PDB entry 9BLY | electron microscopy, 3.50 A resolution | chains A and F of the 12 polymer chains in the assembly

== Chain A ==
Protein: Cytoplasmic dynein 1 heavy chain 1
Source organism: Homo sapiens
UniProt: Q14204 (DYHC1_HUMAN); residue numbers follow UniProt; this construct covers 1-4646
Amino-acid sequence (4646 residues; each row starts with the number of its first residue):
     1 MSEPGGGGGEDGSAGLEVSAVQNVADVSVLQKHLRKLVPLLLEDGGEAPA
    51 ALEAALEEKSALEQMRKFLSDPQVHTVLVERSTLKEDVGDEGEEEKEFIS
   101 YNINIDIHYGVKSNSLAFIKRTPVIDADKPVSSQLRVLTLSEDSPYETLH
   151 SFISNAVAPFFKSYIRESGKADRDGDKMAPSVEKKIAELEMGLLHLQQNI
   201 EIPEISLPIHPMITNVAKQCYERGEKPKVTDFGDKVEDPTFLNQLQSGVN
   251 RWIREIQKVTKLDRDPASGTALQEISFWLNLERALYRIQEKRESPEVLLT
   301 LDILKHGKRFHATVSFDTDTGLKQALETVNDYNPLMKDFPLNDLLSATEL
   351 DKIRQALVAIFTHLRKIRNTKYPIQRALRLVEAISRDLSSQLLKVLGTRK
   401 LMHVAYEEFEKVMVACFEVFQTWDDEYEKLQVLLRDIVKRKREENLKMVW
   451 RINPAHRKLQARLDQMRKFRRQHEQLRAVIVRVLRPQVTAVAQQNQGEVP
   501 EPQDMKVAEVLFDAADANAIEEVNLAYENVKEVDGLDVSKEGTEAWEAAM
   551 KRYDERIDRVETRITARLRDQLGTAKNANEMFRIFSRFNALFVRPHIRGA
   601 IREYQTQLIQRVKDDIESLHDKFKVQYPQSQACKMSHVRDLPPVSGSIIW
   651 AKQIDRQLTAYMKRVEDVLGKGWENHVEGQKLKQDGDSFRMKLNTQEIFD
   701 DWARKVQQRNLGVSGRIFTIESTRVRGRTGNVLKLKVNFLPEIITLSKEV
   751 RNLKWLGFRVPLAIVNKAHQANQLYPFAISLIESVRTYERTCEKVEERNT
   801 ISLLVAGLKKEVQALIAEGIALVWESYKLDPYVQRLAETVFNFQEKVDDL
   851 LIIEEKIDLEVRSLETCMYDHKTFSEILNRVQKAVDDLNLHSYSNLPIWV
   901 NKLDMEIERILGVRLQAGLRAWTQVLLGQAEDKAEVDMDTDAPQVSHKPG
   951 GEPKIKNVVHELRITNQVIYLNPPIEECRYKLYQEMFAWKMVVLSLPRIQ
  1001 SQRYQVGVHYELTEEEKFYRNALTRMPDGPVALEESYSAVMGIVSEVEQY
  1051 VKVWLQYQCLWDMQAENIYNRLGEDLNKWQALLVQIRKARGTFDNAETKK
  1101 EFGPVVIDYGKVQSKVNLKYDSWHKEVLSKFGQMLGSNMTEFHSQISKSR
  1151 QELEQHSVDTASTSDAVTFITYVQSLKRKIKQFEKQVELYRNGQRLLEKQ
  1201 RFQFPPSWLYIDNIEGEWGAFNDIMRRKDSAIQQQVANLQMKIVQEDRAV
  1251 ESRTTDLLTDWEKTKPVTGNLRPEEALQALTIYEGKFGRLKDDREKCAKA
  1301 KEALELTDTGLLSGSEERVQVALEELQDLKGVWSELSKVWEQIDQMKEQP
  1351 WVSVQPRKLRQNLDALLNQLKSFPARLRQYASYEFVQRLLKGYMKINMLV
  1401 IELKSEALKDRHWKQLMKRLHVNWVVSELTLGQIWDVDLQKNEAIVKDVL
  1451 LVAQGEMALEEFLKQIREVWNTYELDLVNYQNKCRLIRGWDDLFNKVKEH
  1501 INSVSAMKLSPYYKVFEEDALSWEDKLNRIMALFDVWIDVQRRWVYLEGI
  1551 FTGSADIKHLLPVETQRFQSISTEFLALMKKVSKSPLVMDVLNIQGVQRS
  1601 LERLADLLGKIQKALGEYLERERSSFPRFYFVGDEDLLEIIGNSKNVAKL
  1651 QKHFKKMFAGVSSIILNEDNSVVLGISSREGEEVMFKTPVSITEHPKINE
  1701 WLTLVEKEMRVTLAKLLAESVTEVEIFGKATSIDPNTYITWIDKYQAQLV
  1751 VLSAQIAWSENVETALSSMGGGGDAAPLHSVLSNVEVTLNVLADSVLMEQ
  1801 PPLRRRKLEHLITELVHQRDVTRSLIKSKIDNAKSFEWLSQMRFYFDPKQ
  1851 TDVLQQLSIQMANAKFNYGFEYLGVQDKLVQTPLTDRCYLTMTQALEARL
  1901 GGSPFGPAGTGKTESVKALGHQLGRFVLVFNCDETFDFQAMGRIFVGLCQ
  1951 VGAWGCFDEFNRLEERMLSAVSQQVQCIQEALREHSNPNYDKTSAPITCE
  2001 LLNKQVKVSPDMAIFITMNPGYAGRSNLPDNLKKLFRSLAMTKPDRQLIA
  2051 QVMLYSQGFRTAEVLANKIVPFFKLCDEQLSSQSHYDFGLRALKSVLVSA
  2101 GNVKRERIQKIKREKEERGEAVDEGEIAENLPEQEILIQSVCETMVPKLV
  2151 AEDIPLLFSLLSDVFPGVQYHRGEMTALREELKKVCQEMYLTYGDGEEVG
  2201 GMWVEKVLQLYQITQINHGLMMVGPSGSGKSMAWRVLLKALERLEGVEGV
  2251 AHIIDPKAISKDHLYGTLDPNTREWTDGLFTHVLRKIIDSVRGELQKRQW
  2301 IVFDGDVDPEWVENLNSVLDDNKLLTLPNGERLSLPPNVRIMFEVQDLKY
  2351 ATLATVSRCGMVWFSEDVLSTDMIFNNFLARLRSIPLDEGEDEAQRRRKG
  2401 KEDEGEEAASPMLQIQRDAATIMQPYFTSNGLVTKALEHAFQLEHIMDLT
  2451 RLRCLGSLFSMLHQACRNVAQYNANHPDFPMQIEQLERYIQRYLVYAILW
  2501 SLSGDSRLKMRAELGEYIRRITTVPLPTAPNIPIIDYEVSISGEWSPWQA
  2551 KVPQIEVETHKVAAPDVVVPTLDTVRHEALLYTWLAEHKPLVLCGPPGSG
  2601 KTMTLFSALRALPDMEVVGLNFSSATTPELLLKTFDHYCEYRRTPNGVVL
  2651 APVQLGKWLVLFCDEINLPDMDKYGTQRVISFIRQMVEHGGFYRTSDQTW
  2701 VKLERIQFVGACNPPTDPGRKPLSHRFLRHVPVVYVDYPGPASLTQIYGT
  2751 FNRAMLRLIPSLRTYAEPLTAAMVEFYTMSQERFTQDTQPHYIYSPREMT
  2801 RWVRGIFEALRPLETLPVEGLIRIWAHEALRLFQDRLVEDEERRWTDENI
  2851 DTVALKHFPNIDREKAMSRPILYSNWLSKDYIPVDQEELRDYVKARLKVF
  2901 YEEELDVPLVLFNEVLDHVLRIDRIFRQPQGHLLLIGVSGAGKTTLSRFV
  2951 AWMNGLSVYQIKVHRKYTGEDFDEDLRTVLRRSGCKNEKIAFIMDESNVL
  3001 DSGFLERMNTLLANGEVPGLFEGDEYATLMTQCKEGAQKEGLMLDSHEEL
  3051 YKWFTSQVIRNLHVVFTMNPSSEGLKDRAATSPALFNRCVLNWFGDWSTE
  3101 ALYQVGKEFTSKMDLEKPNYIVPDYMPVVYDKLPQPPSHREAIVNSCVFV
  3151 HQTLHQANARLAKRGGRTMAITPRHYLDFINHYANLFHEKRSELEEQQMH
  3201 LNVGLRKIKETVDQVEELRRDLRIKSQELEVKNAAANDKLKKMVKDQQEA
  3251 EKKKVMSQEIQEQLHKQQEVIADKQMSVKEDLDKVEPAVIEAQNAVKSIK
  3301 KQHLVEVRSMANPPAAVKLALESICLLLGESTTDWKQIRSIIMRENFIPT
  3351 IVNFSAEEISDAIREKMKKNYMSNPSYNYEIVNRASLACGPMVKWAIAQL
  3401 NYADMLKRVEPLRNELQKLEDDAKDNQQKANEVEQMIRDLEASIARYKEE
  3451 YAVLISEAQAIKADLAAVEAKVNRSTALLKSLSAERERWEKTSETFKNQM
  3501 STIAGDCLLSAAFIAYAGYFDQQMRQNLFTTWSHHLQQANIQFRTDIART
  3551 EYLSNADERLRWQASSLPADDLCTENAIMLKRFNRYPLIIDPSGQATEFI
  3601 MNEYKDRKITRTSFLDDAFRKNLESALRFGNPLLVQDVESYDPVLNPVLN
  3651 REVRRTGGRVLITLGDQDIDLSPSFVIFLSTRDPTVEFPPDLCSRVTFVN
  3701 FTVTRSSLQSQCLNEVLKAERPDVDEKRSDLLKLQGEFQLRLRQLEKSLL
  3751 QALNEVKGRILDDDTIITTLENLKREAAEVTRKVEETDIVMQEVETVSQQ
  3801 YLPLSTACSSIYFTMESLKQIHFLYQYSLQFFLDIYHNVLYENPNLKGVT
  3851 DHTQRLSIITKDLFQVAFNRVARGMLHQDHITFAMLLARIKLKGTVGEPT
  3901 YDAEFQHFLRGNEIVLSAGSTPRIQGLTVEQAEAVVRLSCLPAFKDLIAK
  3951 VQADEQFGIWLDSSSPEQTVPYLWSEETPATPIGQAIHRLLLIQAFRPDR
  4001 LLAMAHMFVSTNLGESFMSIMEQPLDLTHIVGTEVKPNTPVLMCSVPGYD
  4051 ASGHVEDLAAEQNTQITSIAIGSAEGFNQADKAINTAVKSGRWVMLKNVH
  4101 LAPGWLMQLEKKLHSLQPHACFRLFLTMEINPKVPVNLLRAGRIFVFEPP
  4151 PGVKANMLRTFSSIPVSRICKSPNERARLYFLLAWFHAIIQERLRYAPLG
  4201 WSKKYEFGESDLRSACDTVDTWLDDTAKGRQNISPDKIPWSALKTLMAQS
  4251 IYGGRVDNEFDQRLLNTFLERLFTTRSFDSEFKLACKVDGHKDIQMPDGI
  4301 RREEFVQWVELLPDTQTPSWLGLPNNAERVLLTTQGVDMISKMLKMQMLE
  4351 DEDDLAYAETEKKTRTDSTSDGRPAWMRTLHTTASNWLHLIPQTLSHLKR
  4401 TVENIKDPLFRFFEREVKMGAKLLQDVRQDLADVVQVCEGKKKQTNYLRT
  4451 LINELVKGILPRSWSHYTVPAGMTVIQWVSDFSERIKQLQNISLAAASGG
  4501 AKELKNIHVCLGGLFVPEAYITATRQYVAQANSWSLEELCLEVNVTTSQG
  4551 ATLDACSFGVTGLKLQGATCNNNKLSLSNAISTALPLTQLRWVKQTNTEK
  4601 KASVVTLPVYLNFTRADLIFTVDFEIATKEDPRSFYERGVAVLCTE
Disordered / not traced: 1-19, 489-511, 931-945, 2390-2409, 4348-4373, 4646
UniProt features mapped onto this chain:
  - binding site (ATP): G1906 to T1913, G2224 to S2231, G2595 to T2602, G2937 to T2944
  - modified residue: S2 (N-acetylserine), S70 (Phosphoserine), K1125 (N6-acetyllysine), S1230 (Phosphoserine), K3480 (N6-acetyllysine), S4162 (Phosphoserine), K4283 (N6-acetyllysine), T4366 (Phosphothreonine), S4368 (Phosphoserine)
  - natural variant: E94 (E94K: Found in a patient with spinal muscular atrophy; uncertain significance), K129 (K129I: In CDCBM13), R264 (R264L: In SMALED1), H306 (H306R: In CMT2O and SMALED1), I584 (I584L: In SMALED1), R598 (R598C: In CMT2O and SMALED1), T659 to M662 (deletion: In CDCBM13), K671 (K671E: In SMALED1), P776 (P776L: In SMALED1), Y970 (Y970C: In SMALED1), G1132 (G1132E: In SMALED1), Q1194 (Q1194R: In CMT2O), 9 further natural variant entries in UniProt

== Chain F ==
Protein: Cytoplasmic dynein 1 light intermediate chain 2
Source organism: Homo sapiens
UniProt: O43237 (DC1L2_HUMAN); residue numbers follow UniProt; this construct covers 1-492
Amino-acid sequence (492 residues; each row starts with the number of its first residue):
     1 MAPVGVEKKLLLGPNGPAVAAAGDLTSEEEEGQSLWSSILSEVSTRARSK
    51 LPSGKNILVFGEDGSGKTTLMTKLQGAEHGKKGRGLEYLYLSVHDEDRDD
   101 HTRCNVWILDGDLYHKGLLKFAVSAESLPETLVIFVADMSRPWTVMESLQ
   151 KWASVLREHIDKMKIPPEKMRELERKFVKDFQDYMEPEEGCQGSPQRRGP
   201 LTSGSDEENVALPLGDNVLTHNLGIPVLVVCTKCDAVSVLEKEHDYRDEH
   251 LDFIQSHLRRFCLQYGAALIYTSVKEEKNLDLLYKYIVHKTYGFHFTTPA
   301 LVVEKDAVFIPAGWDNEKKIAILHENFTTVKPEDAYEDFIVKPPVRKLVH
   351 DKELAAEDEQVFLMKQQSLLAKQPATPTRASESPARGPSGSPRTQGRGGP
   401 ASVPSSSPGTSVKKPDPNIKNNAASEGVLASFFNSLLSKKTGSPGSPGAG
   451 GVQSTAKKSGQKTVLSNVQEELDRMTRKPDSMVTNSSTENEA
Disordered / not traced: 1-36, 187-212, 374-492
UniProt features mapped onto this chain:
  - binding site (ATP): G61 to T68
  - modified residue: S194 (Phosphoserine), S383 (Phosphoserine), S391 (Phosphoserine), R397 (Omega-N-methylarginine), T441 (Phosphothreonine), S443 (Phosphoserine), S446 (Phosphoserine)

== Chain A / chain F interface ==
Pairs across the interface - 8 pairs, chain A then chain F:
  R1195(A) - E96(F)  salt bridge
  R1195(A) - D97(F)  hydrogen bond (side chain-backbone)
  R1195(A) - D99(F)  salt bridge
  E1198(A) - R98(F)  salt bridge
  K1199(A) - D99(F)
  Q1203(A) - R46(F)  hydrogen bond (side chain-backbone)
  Q1203(A) - R48(F)
  P1206(A) - R46(F)
Also at the interface, not in a pair above, chain A (7 interface residues in all): R1201, Y1210
Also at the interface, not in a pair above, chain F (8 interface residues in all): A47, S49

== Summary ==
The interface between chain A and chain F involves 7 residues on one side and 8 on the other, with 2 hydrogen
bonds and 3 salt bridges. Polar pairs include R1195(A)-E96(F), R1195(A)-D99(F) and E1198(A)-R98(F).
Here chain A is Cytoplasmic dynein 1 heavy chain 1 and chain F is Cytoplasmic dynein 1 light intermediate
chain 2, both from Homo sapiens. Entry 9BLY (Composite structure of full-length human dynein-1 in phi-particle
conformation) was determined by electron microscopy.
